PDB entry 6O9Z | electron microscopy, 3.03 A resolution | chains G and M of the 12 polymer chains in the assembly

== Chain G ==
Protein: Translation initiation factor eIF-2B subunit alpha
Source organism: Homo sapiens
UniProt: Q14232 (EI2BA_HUMAN); numbering as in UniProt (aligned over 1-305)
Amino-acid sequence (305 residues; each row starts with the number of its first residue):
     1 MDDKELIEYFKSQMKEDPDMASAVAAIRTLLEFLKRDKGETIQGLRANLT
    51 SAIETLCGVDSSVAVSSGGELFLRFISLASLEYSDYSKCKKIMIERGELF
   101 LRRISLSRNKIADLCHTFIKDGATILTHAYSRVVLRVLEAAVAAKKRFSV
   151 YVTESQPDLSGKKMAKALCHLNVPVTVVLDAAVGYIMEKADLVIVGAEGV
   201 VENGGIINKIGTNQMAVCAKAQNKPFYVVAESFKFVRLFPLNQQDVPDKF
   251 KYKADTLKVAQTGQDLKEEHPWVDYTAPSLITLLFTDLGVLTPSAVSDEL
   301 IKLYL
Unresolved in the structure: 253-267

== Chain M ==
Protein: Eukaryotic translation initiation factor 2 subunit 1
Source organism: Homo sapiens
UniProt: P05198 (IF2A_HUMAN); residues 1-314 here correspond to UniProt positions 2-315 (UniProt number = residue number + 1)
Amino-acid sequence (323 residues; each row starts with the number of its first residue; numbers below 1 keep their minus sign (Met-8 is residue -8)):
    -8 MDYKDDDDKPGLSCRFYQHKFPEVEDVVMVNVRSIAEMGAYVSLLEYNNI
    42 EGMILLSELSRRRIRSINKLIRIGRNECVVVIRVDKEKGYIDLSKRRVSP
    92 EEAIKCEDKFTKSKTVYSILRHVAEVLEYTKDEQLESLFQRTAWVFDDKY
   142 KRPGYGAYDAFKHAVSDPSILDSLDLNEDEREVLINNINRRLTPQAVKIR
   192 ADIEVACYGYEGIDAVKEALRAGLNCSTENMPIKINLIAPPRYVMTTTTL
   242 ERTEGLSVLSQAMAVIKEKIEEKRGVFNVQMEPKVVTDTDETELARQMER
   292 LERENAEVDGDDDAEEMEAKAED
Unresolved in the structure: -8 to 4, 181-314
Differences from the reference sequence: initiating methionine (-8); expression tag (-7 to 0)
Modified residues: Ser51 (phosphoserine; SEP)
UniProt features mapped onto this chain:
  - modified residue: Ser48 (Phosphoserine), Ser51 (Phosphoserine), Lys140 (N6-acetyllysine), Ser157 (Phosphoserine), Thr278 (Phosphothreonine), Thr280 (Phosphothreonine)
From the paper describing this entry:
  - post-translational modification sites: Ser51

== Interface between chain G and chain M ==
Pairs across the interface (9):
  Ile42(G) - Met44(M)
  Gln43(G) - Met44(M)
  Arg74(G) - Glu28(M)
  Ser77(G) - Met29(M)
  Ser77(G) - Arg52(M)  hydrogen bond (backbone-side chain)
  Leu78(G) - Glu49(M)
  Ser80(G) - Arg87(M)
  Glu82(G) - Arg87(M)
  Leu305(G) - Arg52(M)  hydrogen bond (backbone-side chain)
Other interface residues (no listed pair), chain G (14 interface residues in all): Glu40, Thr41, Gly44, Arg46, Ser84, Ile301
Other interface residues (no listed pair), chain M (11 interface residues in all): Ile55, Ile73, Asp76, Tyr81, Asp83

== Overview ==
The interface between chain G and chain M involves 14 residues on one side and 11 on the other; the contacts
include 2 hydrogen bonds. Polar pairs include Ser77(G)-Arg52(M) and Leu305(G)-Arg52(M). The paper reports a
modification site at Ser51(M).
Here chain G is Translation initiation factor eIF-2B subunit alpha and chain M is Eukaryotic translation
initiation factor 2 subunit 1, both from Homo sapiens. Entry 6O9Z (Electron cryo-microscopy of the eukaryotic
translation initiation factor 2B bound to eukaryotic translation initiation factor 2 ...) was determined by
electron microscopy together with 6O81 and 6O85 from the same study.
